Entry 2VK6 (X-ray diffraction, 1.50 A resolution); this record covers chain A.

== Chain A ==
Molecule: Exo-alpha-sialidase
Organism: Clostridium perfringens
Notes: EC 3.2.1.18; fragment: catalytic domain, residues 243-694
UniProt: Q59310 (Q59310_CLOPE); residues 1243-1694 here correspond to UniProt positions 243-694 (UniProt number = residue number - 1000)
Sequence (452 residues; numbered 1243 to 1694; the number before each row is that of its first residue):
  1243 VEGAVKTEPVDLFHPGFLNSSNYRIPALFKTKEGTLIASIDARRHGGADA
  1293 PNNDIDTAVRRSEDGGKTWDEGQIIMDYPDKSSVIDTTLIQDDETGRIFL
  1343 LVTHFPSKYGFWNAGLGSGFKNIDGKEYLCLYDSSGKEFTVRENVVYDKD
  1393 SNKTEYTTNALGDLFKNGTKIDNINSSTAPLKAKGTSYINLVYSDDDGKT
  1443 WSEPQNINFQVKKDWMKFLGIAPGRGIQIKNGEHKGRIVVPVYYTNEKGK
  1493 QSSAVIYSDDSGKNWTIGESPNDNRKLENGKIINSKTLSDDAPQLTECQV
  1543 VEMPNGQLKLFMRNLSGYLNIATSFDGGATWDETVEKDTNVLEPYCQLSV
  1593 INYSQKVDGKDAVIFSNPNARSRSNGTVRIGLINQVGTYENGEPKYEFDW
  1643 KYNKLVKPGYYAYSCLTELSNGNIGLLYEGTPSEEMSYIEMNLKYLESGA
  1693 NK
Unresolved in the structure: 1692-1694
Differences from the reference sequence: conflict Ser-1393 (Gly393 in Q59310)
Bound ions: Ca2+: Asp-1296, Asp-1298, Asp-1319, Tyr-1320; Mg2+: Asp-1515, Trp-1573
Residues lining bound ligands: 2-deoxy-2,3-dehydro-N-acetyl-neuraminic acid (DAN): Arg-1266, Ile-1267, Arg-1285, Asp-1291, Ile-1327, Asp-1328, Phe-1347, Phe-1353, Phe-1460, Tyr-1485, Gln-1493, Glu-1539, Arg-1555, Tyr-1587, Arg-1615, Tyr-1655
Reported in the primary citation:
  - binding site for 2-deoxy-2,3-dehydro-N-acetyl-neuraminic acid: Asp-1291, Tyr-1655

== Summary ==
Bound to chain A: 2-deoxy-2,3-dehydro-N-acetyl-neuraminic acid. Asp-1296, Asp-1298, Asp-1319 and Tyr-1320 form
the Ca2+ site. Asp-1515 and Trp-1573 form the Mg2+ site. From the paper: a binding site for
2-deoxy-2,3-dehydro-N-acetyl-neuraminic acid at Asp-1291 and Tyr-1655.
Chain A is Exo-alpha-sialidase (Clostridium perfringens); the structure, The structure of clostridium
perfringens nani sialidase and its catalytic intermediates, was determined by X-ray diffraction, deposited
together with 2VK5, 2VK7 and 2BF6.
